PDB entry 2ASD | X-ray diffraction, 1.95 A resolution | chains D and A of the 3 polymer chains in the assembly

== Chain D ==
Molecule: 13-nt DNA strand
Sequence (13 nucleotides; numbered 801 to 813; the number before each row is that of its first residue):
   801 GGTTGGATGG TAX
Modified positions: DDG (2',3'-dideoxy-guanosine-5'-monophosphate) at position 813
Metal / ion sites: Ca2+: DDG_813 (shared with Asp7(A), Glu106(A) of chain A)

== Chain A ==
Protein: DNA polymerase IV
Source organism: Sulfolobus solfataricus
Notes: EC 2.7.7.7
Reference sequence: Q97W02 (DPO42_SULSO); numbering as in UniProt (aligned over 2-352)
Chain sequence (360 residues; numbered -7 to 352; the number before each row is that of its first residue; numbers below 1 keep their minus sign (Gly-7 is residue -7)):
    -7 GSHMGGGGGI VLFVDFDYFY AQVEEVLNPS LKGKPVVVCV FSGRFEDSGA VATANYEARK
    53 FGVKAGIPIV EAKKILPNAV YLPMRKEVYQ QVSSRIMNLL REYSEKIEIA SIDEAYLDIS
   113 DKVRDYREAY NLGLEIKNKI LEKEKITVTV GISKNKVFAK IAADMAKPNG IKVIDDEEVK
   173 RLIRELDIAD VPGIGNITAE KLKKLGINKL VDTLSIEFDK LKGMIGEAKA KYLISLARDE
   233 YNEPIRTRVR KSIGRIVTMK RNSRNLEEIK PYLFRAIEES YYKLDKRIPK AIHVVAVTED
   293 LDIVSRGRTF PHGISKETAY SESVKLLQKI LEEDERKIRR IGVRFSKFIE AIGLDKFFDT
Disordered / not traced: -7 to 0, 342-352
Differences from the reference sequence: cloning artifact (-7 to 1)
Curated features (UniProtKB/Swiss-Prot):
  - active site: Glu106
  - binding site (Mg(2+)): Asp7, Asp105
  - site: Tyr12 (Substrate discrimination)
  - mutagenesis: Asp105 to Glu106 (Loss of function), Glu342 to Thr352 (Almost complete loss of interaction with PCNA)
Metal / ion sites: Ca2+ site 1: Asp7, Glu106 (shared with DDG_813(D) of chain D); Ca2+ site 2: Asp7, Phe8, Asp105 (together with 2'-deoxycytidine-5'-triphosphate); Ca2+ site 3: Ala181, Ile186
Residues lining bound ligands: 2'-deoxycytidine-5'-triphosphate (DCP): Asp7, Phe8, Asp9, Tyr10, Phe11, Tyr12, Ala44, Thr45, Tyr48, Arg51, Ala57, Gly58, Ile104, Asp105, Lys159
From the paper describing this entry:
  - binding site for the 19-nt DNA strand: Val32, Ser34, Ala42, Gly58, Arg331, Arg332
  - binding site for 2'-deoxycytidine-5'-triphosphate: Tyr12, Ala44, Ala57
  - conformationally variable residues: Arg332
  - specificity-determining residues: Arg331, Arg332

== How chain D and chain A interact ==
Contacting residue pairs (29; chain D residue first):
  DG805(D) - Thr301(A)  sugar contact
  DG805(D) - Lys339(A)  salt bridge to the phosphate
  DG806(D) - Arg300(A)  phosphate contact
  DG806(D) - Thr301(A)  hydrogen bond to the phosphate
  DA807(D) - Ser297(A)  phosphate contact
  DA807(D) - Arg298(A)  salt bridge to the phosphate
  DA807(D) - Gly299(A)  hydrogen bond to the phosphate
  DA807(D) - Lys321(A)  phosphate contact
  DT808(D) - Val296(A)  phosphate contact
  DT808(D) - Ser297(A)  hydrogen bond to the phosphate
  DT808(D) - Arg298(A)  salt bridge to the phosphate
  DG810(D) - Ile189(A)  phosphate contact
  DG810(D) - Thr190(A)  phosphate contact
  DG810(D) - Lys193(A)  salt bridge to the phosphate
  DT811(D) - Gly185(A)  sugar contact
  DT811(D) - Ile186(A)  phosphate contact
  DT811(D) - Gly187(A)  hydrogen bond to the phosphate
  DT811(D) - Asn188(A)  phosphate contact
  DT811(D) - Ile189(A)  hydrogen bond to the phosphate
  DT811(D) - Thr190(A)  hydrogen bond to the phosphate
  DA812(D) - Lys152(A)  hydrogen bond to the phosphate
  DA812(D) - Pro184(A)  phosphate contact
  DA812(D) - Gly185(A)  hydrogen bond to the phosphate
  DA812(D) - Ile186(A)  hydrogen bond to the phosphate
  DA812(D) - Gly187(A)  phosphate contact
  DDG_813(D) - Ser103(A)  sugar contact
  DDG_813(D) - Asp105(A)  sugar contact
  DDG_813(D) - Glu106(A)  phosphate contact
  DDG_813(D) - Lys152(A)  salt bridge to the phosphate
Other interface residues (no listed pair), chain A (22 interface residues in all): Val183, Lys221

== In short ==
8 residues of chain D and 22 residues of chain A are in contact, with 9 hydrogen bonds and 5 salt bridges.
Polar pairs include DG806(D)-Thr301(A), DA807(D)-Gly299(A) and DT808(D)-Ser297(A). The paper reports a binding
site for the 19-nt DNA strand at Val32(A), Ser34(A) and Ala42(A) among others; a binding site for
2'-deoxycytidine-5'-triphosphate at Tyr12(A), Ala44(A) and Ala57(A).
Here chain D is a 13-nt DNA strand and chain A is DNA polymerase IV (Sulfolobus solfataricus). Entry 2ASD
(oxoG-modified Insertion Ternary Complex) was determined by X-ray diffraction together with 2ASJ, 2ASL, 2ATL
and 2AU0 from the same study.
